3GDJ - chains B and D of the 4 polymer chains in the assembly; structure by X-ray diffraction, 2.00 A resolution.

== Chain B (and D) ==
Name: Hemoglobin subunit beta
Source organism: Camelus dromedarius
Notes: chain D of this document is another copy of the same molecule, construct and numbering; everything in this record applies to it too
UniProtKB: P68231 (HBB_CAMDR); residues 1-146 here correspond to UniProt positions 2-147 (UniProt number = residue number + 1)
Sequence (146 residues; numbered 1 to 146; the number before each row is that of its first residue):
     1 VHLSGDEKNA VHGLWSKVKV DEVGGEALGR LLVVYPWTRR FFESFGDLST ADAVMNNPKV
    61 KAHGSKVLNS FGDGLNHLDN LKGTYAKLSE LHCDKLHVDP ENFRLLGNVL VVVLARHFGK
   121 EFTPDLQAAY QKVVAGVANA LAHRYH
Bound ions: heme Fe near His92 (its only coordinating residue here)
Ligand contacts: heme (HEM): Leu31, Thr38, Phe41, Phe42, Phe45, His63, Lys66, Val67, Ser70, Phe71, Tyr85, Leu88, Leu91, His92, Leu96, Val98, Asn102, Phe103, Leu106, Val137, Leu141
UniProt features mapped onto this chain:
  - binding site (heme b): His63, His92
  - modified residue: Val1 (N-acetylvaline), Ser44 (Phosphoserine), Lys59 (N6-acetyllysine), Lys82 (N6-acetyllysine), Cys93 (S-nitrosocysteine)

== How chain B and chain D interact ==
Contacting residue pairs (9; chain B residue first):
  Val1(B) with His146(D), hydrogen bond (backbone-side chain)
  Leu81(B) with His146(D)
  Arg104(B) with Arg104(D)
  Gly136(B) with His146(D), hydrogen bond (backbone-side chain)
  Asn139(B) with Asn139(D), hydrogen bond; His146(D), hydrogen bond (side chain-backbone)
  His146(B) with Val1(D); Gly136(D); Asn139(D), hydrogen bond (backbone-side chain)
Also at the interface, not in a pair above, chain B (8 interface residues in all): Lys82, Ala135
Also at the interface, not in a pair above, chain D (7 interface residues in all): Lys82, Ala135

== Summary ==
8 residues of chain B and 7 residues of chain D are in contact; the contacts include 5 hydrogen bonds. Among
the polar pairs are Val1(B)-His146(D), Gly136(B)-His146(D) and Asn139(B)-Asn139(D). Ligands of chain B: heme.
From UniProt: heme b-binding residues His63(B) and His92(B) on chain B.
Chain B and chain D are both Hemoglobin subunit beta (Camelus dromedarius); the structure, Crystal structure
determination of camel(Camelus dromedarius)hemoglobin at 2 angstrom resolution, was determined by X-ray
diffraction.
